2FY5 - chain A; structure by X-ray diffraction, 2.60 A resolution.

[Chain A]
Protein: Choline O-acetyltransferase
Source organism: Homo sapiens
Notes: EC 2.3.1.6
UniProt: P28329 (CLAT_HUMAN); residues 2-615 here correspond to UniProt positions 120-733 (UniProt number = residue number + 118)
Sequence (612 residues; row label = number of the first residue in the row; note: 3 numbers in that range are skipped by the numbering (no residue carries them; nothing is unmodelled there)):
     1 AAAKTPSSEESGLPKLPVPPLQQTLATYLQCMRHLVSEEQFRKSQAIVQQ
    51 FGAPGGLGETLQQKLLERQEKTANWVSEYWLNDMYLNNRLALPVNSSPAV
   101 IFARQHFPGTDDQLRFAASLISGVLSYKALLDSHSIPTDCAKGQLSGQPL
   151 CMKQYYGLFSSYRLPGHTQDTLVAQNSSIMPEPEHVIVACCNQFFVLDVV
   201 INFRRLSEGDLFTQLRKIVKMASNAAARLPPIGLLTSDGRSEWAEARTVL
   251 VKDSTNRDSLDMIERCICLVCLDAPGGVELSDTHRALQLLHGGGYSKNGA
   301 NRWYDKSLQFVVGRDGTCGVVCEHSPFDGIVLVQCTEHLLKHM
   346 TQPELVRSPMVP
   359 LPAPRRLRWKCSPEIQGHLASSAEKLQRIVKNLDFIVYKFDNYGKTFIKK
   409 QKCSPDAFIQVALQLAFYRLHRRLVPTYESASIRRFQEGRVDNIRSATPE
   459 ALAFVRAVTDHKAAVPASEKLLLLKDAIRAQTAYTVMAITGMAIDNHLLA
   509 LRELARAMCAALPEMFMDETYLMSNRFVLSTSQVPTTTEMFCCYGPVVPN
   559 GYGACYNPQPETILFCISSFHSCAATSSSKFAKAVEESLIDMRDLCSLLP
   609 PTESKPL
Unresolved in the structure: 1-10, 174-179, 346-356, 608-615
Sequence notes: cloning artifact (1); engineered mutation Ala225 (Glu343 in P28329), Ala226 (Asp344 in P28329), Ala227 (Glu345 in P28329), Ala518 (Lys636 in P28329), Ala519 (Glu637 in P28329), Ala582 (Lys700 in P28329), Ala583 (Glu701 in P28329)
Swiss-Prot annotation at these positions:
  - active site: His324 (Proton acceptor)
  - binding site (CoA): Gly402 to Asp414, Ser440, Gln541
  - modified residue: Ser7 (Phosphoserine)
Small-molecule neighbours: S-(2-oxopropyl)-coenzyme A (SOP; [(2R,3S,4R,5R)-5-(6-amino-9H-purin-9-yl)-4-hydroxy-3-(phosphonooxy)tetrahydrofuran-2-yl]methyl (3R)-3-hydroxy-2,2-dimethyl-4-oxo-4-{[3-oxo-3-({2-[(2-oxopropyl)thio]ethyl}amino)propyl]amino}butyl dihydrogen diphosphate): Pro98, Lys142, Gly143, Gln144, His324, Asp328, Gly329, Ile330, Lys403, Lys407, Lys410, Cys411, Ser412, Pro413, Asp414, Ala415, Glu437, Ser438, Ala439, Ser440, Val449, Ile452, Thr493, Ile497, Ser540, Gln541, Val542, Cys550, Tyr552

[Overview]
Ligands of chain A: S-(2-oxopropyl)-coenzyme A. Curated annotation (UniProt) lists active-site residue His324
and 15 CoA-binding residues.
Chain A is Choline O-acetyltransferase (Homo sapiens); the structure, Structures of ligand bound human choline
acetyltransferase provide insight into regulation of acetylcholine synthesis, was determined by X-ray
diffraction (same publication as 2FY2, 2FY3 and 2FY4).
